9DSO - chains A and B of the 3 polymer chains in the assembly; structure by electron microscopy, 2.85 A resolution.

== Chain A ==
Protein: 5'-3' exoribonuclease 2
From: Saccharomyces cerevisiae
Notes: EC 3.1.13.-
Reference sequence: Q02792 (XRN2_YEAST); residues 1-981 here = UniProt positions 1-981
Amino-acid sequence (989 residues; numbered 1 to 989; the number before each row is that of its first residue):
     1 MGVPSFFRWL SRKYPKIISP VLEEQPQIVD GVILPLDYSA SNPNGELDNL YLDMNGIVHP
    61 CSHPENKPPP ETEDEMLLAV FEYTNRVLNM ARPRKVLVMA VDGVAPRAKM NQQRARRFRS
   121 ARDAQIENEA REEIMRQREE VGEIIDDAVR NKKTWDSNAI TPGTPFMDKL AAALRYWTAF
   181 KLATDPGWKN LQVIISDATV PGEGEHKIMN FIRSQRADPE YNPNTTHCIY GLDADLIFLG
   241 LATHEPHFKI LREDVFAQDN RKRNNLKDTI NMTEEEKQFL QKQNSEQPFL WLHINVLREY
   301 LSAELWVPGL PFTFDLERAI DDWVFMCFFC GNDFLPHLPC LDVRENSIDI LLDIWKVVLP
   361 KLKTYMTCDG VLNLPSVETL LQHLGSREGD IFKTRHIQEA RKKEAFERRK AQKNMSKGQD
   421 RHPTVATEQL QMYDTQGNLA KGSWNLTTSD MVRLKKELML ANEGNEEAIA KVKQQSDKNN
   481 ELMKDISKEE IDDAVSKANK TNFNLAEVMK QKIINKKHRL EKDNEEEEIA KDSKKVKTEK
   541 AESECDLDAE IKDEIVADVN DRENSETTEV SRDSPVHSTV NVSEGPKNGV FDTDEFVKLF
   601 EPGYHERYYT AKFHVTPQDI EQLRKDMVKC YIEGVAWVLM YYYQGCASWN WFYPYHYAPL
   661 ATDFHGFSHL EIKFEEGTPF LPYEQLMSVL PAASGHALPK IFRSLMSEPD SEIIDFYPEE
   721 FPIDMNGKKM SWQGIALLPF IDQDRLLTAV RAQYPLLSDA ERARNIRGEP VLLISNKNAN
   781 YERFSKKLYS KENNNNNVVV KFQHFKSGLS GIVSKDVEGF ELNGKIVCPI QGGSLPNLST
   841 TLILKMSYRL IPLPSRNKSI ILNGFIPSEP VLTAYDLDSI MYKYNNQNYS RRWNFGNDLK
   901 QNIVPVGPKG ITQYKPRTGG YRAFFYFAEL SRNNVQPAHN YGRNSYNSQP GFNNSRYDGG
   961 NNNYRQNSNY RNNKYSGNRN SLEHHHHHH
Not modelled in the structure: 1-2, 139-151, 264-276, 411-585, 887-892, 936-989
Sequence notes: conflict Lys-974 (Asn in Q02792); expression tag (982-989)
Curated features (UniProtKB/Swiss-Prot):
  - region: Asp-492 to Ile-529 (Required for retention in the nucleus)
  - modified residue: Ser-574 (Phosphoserine)

== Chain B ==
Protein: Decapping nuclease RAI1
From: Saccharomyces cerevisiae
Notes: EC 3.6.1.-
Reference sequence: P53063 (DXO_YEAST); numbering as in UniProt (aligned over 1-387)
Amino-acid sequence (387 residues; each row starts with the number of its first residue):
     1 MGVSANLFVK QRGSTTALKQ PKEIGFYSRT KDEEYLISDD TNLNYYYLPD AELDRKLDLS
    61 SGFQKFKDYY KDFEDRCSLR GLLETIESSE RHKGKKINAD IITFRGIARK LISCAFDSPS
   121 FNTVDLRIVS FNGQLFIKEV PEAVNAAKAS SATEAGRNIN QDLNVFTGYK FETLATLSNP
   181 LQYTPREVIE KRTKRIVSHG DEYISVVRTG VGNCKLILGA EVDCIFDFKE NGRDNLKHYA
   241 ELKCTQQVAN ISDTHKFERK LFRTWLQCFL VGIPRIIYGF KDDHYVLKTV EEFSTEEVPV
   301 LLKNNNPQVG SACLEAIKWY GLLTEWLLKM IPRDEDPHSQ IRAFKLVFEN NHLRLSEIEE
   361 SDEEYSGLID GEHILSNGFK EWRKSLK
Not modelled in the structure: 1, 146-157, 387
Ion coordination: Mg2+: Asp-223, Glu-241, Leu-242
Curated features (UniProtKB/Swiss-Prot):
  - binding site (a divalent metal cation): Glu-172, Asp-223, Glu-241, Leu-242
  - binding site (substrate): Glu-221, Lys-243, Gln-267
  - modified residue: Ser-198 (Phosphoserine)

== Chain A / chain B interface ==
Contacting residue pairs (62):
  Ala-217(A) / Gln-182(B)
  Pro-219(A) / Gln-182(B)
  Pro-219(A) / Asp-227(B)
  Pro-219(A) / Phe-228(B)
  Glu-220(A) / Phe-228(B)
  Phe-314(A) / Arg-55(B)  hydrogen bond (backbone-side chain)
  Asp-315(A) / Arg-55(B)  salt bridge
  Arg-318(A) / Arg-186(B)
  Cys-368(A) / Arg-186(B)
  Asp-369(A) / Arg-186(B)  salt bridge
  Pro-854(A) / Tyr-183(B)  hydrophobic
  Ser-855(A) / Gln-182(B)  hydrogen bond (side chain-backbone)
  Lys-858(A) / Leu-181(B)  hydrogen bond (side chain-backbone)
  Lys-858(A) / Thr-184(B)  hydrogen bond (side chain-backbone)
  Lys-858(A) / Arg-186(B)
  Ser-859(A) / Arg-186(B)  hydrogen bond (backbone-side chain)
  Ile-860(A) / Tyr-47(B)
  Ile-860(A) / Leu-181(B)  hydrophobic
  Ile-860(A) / Arg-186(B)
  Ile-861(A) / Tyr-47(B)
  Asn-863(A) / Tyr-46(B)
  Asn-863(A) / Phe-226(B)
  Thr-912(A) / Glu-292(B)  hydrogen bond
  Gln-913(A) / Tyr-46(B)
  Gln-913(A) / Asp-50(B)
  Gln-913(A) / Phe-226(B)
  Gln-913(A) / Glu-292(B)  hydrogen bond
  Tyr-914(A) / Tyr-46(B)  hydrogen bond
  Tyr-914(A) / Leu-48(B)  hydrogen bond (side chain-backbone)
  Tyr-914(A) / Asp-50(B)
  Tyr-914(A) / Leu-53(B)  hydrophobic
  Tyr-914(A) / Val-290(B)
  Tyr-914(A) / Glu-292(B)
  Lys-915(A) / Asp-50(B)
  Arg-917(A) / Asp-50(B)  salt bridge
  Arg-917(A) / Leu-53(B)
  Arg-917(A) / Asp-54(B)  salt bridge
  Arg-917(A) / Lys-288(B)
  Arg-917(A) / Thr-289(B)
  Gly-919(A) / Gln-247(B)
  Gly-919(A) / Val-248(B)  hydrogen bond (backbone-backbone)
  Gly-919(A) / Phe-280(B)
  Gly-919(A) / Thr-289(B)
  Gly-920(A) / Val-248(B)
  Gly-920(A) / Thr-289(B)
  Gly-920(A) / Glu-291(B)
  Tyr-921(A) / Val-248(B)
  Tyr-921(A) / Thr-254(B)
  Tyr-921(A) / Phe-257(B)  hydrophobic
  Tyr-921(A) / Glu-258(B)  hydrogen bond
  Tyr-921(A) / Phe-280(B)
  Tyr-921(A) / Glu-291(B)
  Tyr-921(A) / Asn-305(B)  hydrogen bond
  Arg-922(A) / Glu-291(B)  hydrogen bond (backbone-side chain)
  Arg-922(A) / Glu-292(B)  hydrogen bond (side chain-backbone)
  Arg-922(A) / Phe-293(B)
  Arg-922(A) / Glu-297(B)  salt bridge
  Ala-923(A) / Glu-291(B)  hydrogen bond (backbone-side chain)
  Phe-924(A) / Val-248(B)  hydrophobic
  Phe-924(A) / Thr-254(B)
  Phe-925(A) / Thr-254(B)
  Phe-925(A) / Asn-305(B)
Also at the interface, not in a pair above, chain A (33 interface residues in all): Arg-216, Asp-218, Thr-313, Phe-805, Leu-862, Thr-918
Also at the interface, not in a pair above, chain B (36 interface residues in all): Pro-49, Pro-185, Ile-189, Ala-249, Asn-250, Ile-251, Leu-301

== Summary ==
The interface between chain A and chain B involves 33 residues on one side and 36 on the other; the contacts
include 15 hydrogen bonds and 5 salt bridges. Among the polar pairs are Asp-315(A)/Arg-55(B),
Asp-369(A)/Arg-186(B) and Arg-917(A)/Asp-50(B).
Chain A is 5'-3' exoribonuclease 2 and chain B is Decapping nuclease RAI1, both from Saccharomyces cerevisiae;
the structure, Cryo-EM structure of saccharomyces cerevisiae RAT1-RAI1-RTT103 complex, was determined by
electron microscopy.
